PDB entry 1I94 | X-ray diffraction, 3.20 A resolution | chains A and Q of the 21 polymer chains in the assembly

[Chain A]
Molecule: 16S RRNA
Source organism: Thermus thermophilus
Sequence (1514 nucleotides; numbered 2 to 1515; the number before each row is that of its first residue):
     2 UGUUGGAGAGUUUGAUCCUGGCUCAGGGUGAACGCUGGCGGCGUGCCUAA
    52 GACAUGCAAGUCGUGCGGGCCGCGGGGUUUUACUCCGUGGUCAGCGGCGG
   102 ACGGGUGAGUAACGCGUGGGUGACCUACCCGGAAGAGGGGGACAACCCGG
   152 GGAAACUCGGGCUAAUCCCCCAUGUGGACCCGCCCCUUGGGGUGUGUCCA
   202 AAGGGCUUUGCCCGCUUCCGGAUGGGCCCGCGUCCCAUCAGCUAGUUGGU
   252 GGGGUAAUGGCCCACCAAGGCGACGACGGGUAGCCGGUCUGAGAGGAUGG
   302 CCGGCCACAGGGGCACUGAGACACGGGCCCCACUCCUACGGGAGGCAGCA
   352 GUUAGGAAUCUUCCGCAAUGGGCGCAAGCCUGACGGAGCGACGCCGCUUG
   402 GAGGAAGAAGCCCUUCGGGGUGUAAACUCCUGAACCCGGGACGAAACCCC
   452 CGACGAGGGGACUGACGGUACCGGGGUAAUAGCGCCGGCCAACUCCGUGC
   502 CAGCAGCCGCGGUAAUACGGAGGGCGCGAGCGUUACCCGGAUUCACUGGG
   552 CGUAAAGGGCGUGUAGGCGGCCUGGGGCGUCCCAUGUGAAAGACCACGGC
   602 UCAACCGUGGGGGAGCGUGGGAUACGCUCAGGCUAGACGGUGGGAGAGGG
   652 UGGUGGAAUUCCCGGAGUAGCGGUGAAAUGCGCAGAUACCGGGAGGAACG
   702 CCGAUGGCGAAGGCAGCCACCUGGUCCACCCGUGACGCUGAGGCGCGAAA
   752 GCGUGGGGAGCAAACCGGAUUAGAUACCCGGGUAGUCCACGCCCUAAACG
   802 AUGCGCGCUAGGUCUCUGGGUCUCCUGGGGGCCGAAGCUAACGCGUUAAG
   852 CGCGCCGCCUGGGGAGUACGGCCGCAAGGCUGAAACUCAAAGGAAUUGAC
   902 GGGGGCCCGCACAAGCGGUGGAGCAUGUGGUUUAAUUCGAAGCAACGCGA
   952 AGAACCUUACCAGGCCUUGACAUGCUAGGGAACCCGGGUGAAAGCCUGGG
  1002 GUGCCCCGCGAGGGGAGCCCUAGCACAGGUGCUGCAUGGCCGUCGUCAGC
  1052 UCGUGCCGUGAGGUGUUGGGUUAAGUCCCGCAACGAGCGCAACCCCCGCC
  1102 GUUAGUUGCCAGCGGUUCGGCCGGGCACUCUAACGGGACUGCCCGCGAAA
  1152 GCGGGAGGAAGGAGGGGACGACGUCUGGUCAGCAUGGCCCUUACGGCCUG
  1202 GGCGACACACGUGCUACAAUGCCCACUACAAAGCGAUGCCACCCGGCAAC
  1252 GGGGAGCUAAUCGCAAAAAGGUGGGCCCAGUUCGGAUUGGGGUCUGCAAC
  1302 CCGACCCCAUGAAGCCGGAAUCGCUAGUAAUCGCGGAUCAGCCAUGCCGC
  1352 GGUGAAUACGUUCCCGGGCCUUGUACACACCGCCCGUCACGCCAUGGGAG
  1402 CGGGCUCUACCCGAAGUCGCCGGGAGCCUACGGGCAGGCGCCGAGGGUAG
  1452 GGCCCGUGACUGGGGCGAAGUCGUAACAAGGUAGCUGUACCGGAAGGUGC
  1502 GGCUGGAUCACCUC
Bound ions: Mg2+ site 1 near G21 (its only coordinating residue here); Mg2+ site 2: C67, A166; Mg2+ site 3 near G78 (its only coordinating residue here); Mg2+ site 4 near C93 (its only coordinating residue here); Mg2+ site 5 near G104 (its only coordinating residue here); Mg2+ site 6: G183, C184; Mg2+ site 7 near G190 (its only coordinating residue here); Mg2+ site 8: G294, G541; Mg2+ site 9 near A377 (its only coordinating residue here); Mg2+ site 10: C526, G527; Mg2+ site 11: A555, A557; Mg2+ site 12: C579, G580; 11 more Mg2+ sites not listed
Ligand contacts: octadecatungstenyl diphosphate (WO2): A16, C511, U1177, C1379

[Chain Q]
Protein: 30S ribosomal protein S17
Source organism: Thermus thermophilus
UniProt: P24321 (RS17_THETH); residues 2-105 here correspond to UniProt positions 1-104 (UniProt number = residue number - 1)
Chain sequence (104 residues; each row starts with the number of its first residue):
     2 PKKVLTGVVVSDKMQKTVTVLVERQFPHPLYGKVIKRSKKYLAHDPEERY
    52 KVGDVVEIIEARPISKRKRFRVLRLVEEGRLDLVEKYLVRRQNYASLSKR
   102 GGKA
Bound ions: Mg2+ site 1: Arg25, Arg38; Mg2+ site 2 near Lys69 (its only coordinating residue here)

[Interface between chain A and chain Q]
Contacting residue pairs (36; chain A residue first):
  G120(A) - Pro2(Q)  hydrogen bond to the sugar
  G121(A) - Pro2(Q)  phosphate contact
  G121(A) - Lys3(Q)  sugar contact
  U189(A) - Ala62(Q)  base contact
  U189(A) - Arg63(Q)  base contact
  C230(A) - Arg70(Q)  sugar contact
  G242(A) - Ser99(Q)  phosphate contact
  G242(A) - Lys100(Q)  hydrogen bond to the phosphate
  U248(A) - Lys67(Q)  phosphate contact
  G249(A) - Met15(Q)  sugar contact
  G249(A) - Gln16(Q)  hydrogen bond to the sugar
  G249(A) - Thr18(Q)  sugar contact
  G249(A) - Ser66(Q)  phosphate contact
  G249(A) - Lys67(Q)  hydrogen bond to the phosphate
  G250(A) - Gln16(Q)  sugar contact
  G250(A) - Ile65(Q)  phosphate contact
  G250(A) - Ser66(Q)  phosphate contact
  U259(A) - Arg63(Q)  sugar contact
  U259(A) - Pro64(Q)  hydrogen bond to the sugar
  G260(A) - Pro64(Q)  sugar contact
  G260(A) - Ile65(Q)  sugar contact
  G260(A) - Ser66(Q)  sugar contact
  G260(A) - Lys67(Q)  sugar contact
  G270(A) - Lys14(Q)  sugar contact
  G271(A) - Ser12(Q)  phosphate contact
  C272(A) - Lys41(Q)  phosphate contact
  G273(A) - Tyr95(Q)  base contact
  C275(A) - Lys37(Q)  base contact
  C275(A) - Arg38(Q)  base contact
  C275(A) - Ser39(Q)  hydrogen bond to the base
  C547(A) - Leu31(Q)  sugar contact
  G743(A) - Asn94(Q)  base contact
  C745(A) - Gly103(Q)  phosphate contact
  C874(A) - Lys104(Q)  phosphate contact
  C874(A) - Ala105(Q)  phosphate contact
  G875(A) - Lys104(Q)  phosphate contact
Other interface residues (no listed pair), chain A (27 interface residues in all): A124, C229, A241, G261, C262, A274, G568
Other interface residues (no listed pair), chain Q (29 interface residues in all): Lys17, Arg68, Leu98

[Overview]
27 residues of chain A face 29 of chain Q across their interface; the contacts include 6 hydrogen bonds. Polar
contacts include C275(A)-Ser39(Q), G120(A)-Pro2(Q) and G249(A)-Gln16(Q). Bound to chain A: octadecatungstenyl
diphosphate. The Mg2+ site 2 is built by C67(A) and A166(A).
Here chain A is 16S RRNA and chain Q is 30S ribosomal protein S17, both from Thermus thermophilus. Entry 1I94
(Crystal structures of the small ribosomal subunit with tetracycline, edeine and IF3) was determined by X-ray
diffraction (same publication as 1I95, 1I96 and 1I97).
